PDB entry 6EJ9 | X-ray diffraction, 2.02 A resolution | chains A and B

== Chain A ==
Protein: Xylosyltransferase 1
Source organism: Homo sapiens
Notes: EC 2.4.2.26
UniProt: Q86Y38 (XYLT1_HUMAN); residue numbers follow UniProt; this construct covers 232-959
Chain sequence (751 residues; row label = number of the first residue in the row):
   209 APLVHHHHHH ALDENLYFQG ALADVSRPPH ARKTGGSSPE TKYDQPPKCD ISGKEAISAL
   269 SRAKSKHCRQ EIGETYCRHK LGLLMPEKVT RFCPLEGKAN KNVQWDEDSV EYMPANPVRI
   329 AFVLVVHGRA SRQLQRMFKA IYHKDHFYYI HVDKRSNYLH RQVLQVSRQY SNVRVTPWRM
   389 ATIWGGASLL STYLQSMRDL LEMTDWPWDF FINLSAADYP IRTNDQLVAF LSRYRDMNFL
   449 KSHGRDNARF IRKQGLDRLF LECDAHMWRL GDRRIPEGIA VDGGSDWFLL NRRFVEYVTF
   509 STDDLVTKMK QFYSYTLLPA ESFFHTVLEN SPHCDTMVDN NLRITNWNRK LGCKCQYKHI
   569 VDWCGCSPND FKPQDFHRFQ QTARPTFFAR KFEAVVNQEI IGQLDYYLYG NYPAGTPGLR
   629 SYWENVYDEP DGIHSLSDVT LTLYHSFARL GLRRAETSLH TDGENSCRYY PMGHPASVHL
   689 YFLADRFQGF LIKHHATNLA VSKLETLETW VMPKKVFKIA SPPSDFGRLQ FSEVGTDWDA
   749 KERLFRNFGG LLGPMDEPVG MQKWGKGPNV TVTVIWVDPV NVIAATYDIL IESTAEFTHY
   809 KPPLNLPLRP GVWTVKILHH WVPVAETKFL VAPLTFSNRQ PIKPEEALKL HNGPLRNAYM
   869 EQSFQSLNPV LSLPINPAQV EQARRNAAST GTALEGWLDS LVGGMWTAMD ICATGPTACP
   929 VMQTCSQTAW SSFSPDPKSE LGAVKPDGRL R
Not modelled in the structure: 209-251, 312, 728-733
Disulfides: Cys257-Cys285, Cys301-Cys542, Cys561-Cys574, Cys563-Cys572, Cys675-Cys927, Cys920-Cys933
Differences from the reference sequence: expression tag (209-231)
Metal / ion sites: Na+: Ser375, Tyr378, Val381
Curated features (UniProtKB/Swiss-Prot):
  - binding site (UDP-alpha-D-xylose): Val333, Asp361, Thr390 to Trp392, Asp494, Trp495, Ser575, Arg598, Lys599
  - glycosylation (N-linked (GlcNAc...) asparagine): Asn421, Asn777
Reported in the primary citation:
  - specificity-determining residues: Trp392 (proposed by the authors, not directly observed)
  - catalytic residues: Glu529
  - mutagenesis - E529A: abolished catalytic activity
  - mutagenesis - E529Q: abolished expression
  - mutagenesis - R598A/K599A: decreased catalytic activity
  - mutagenesis - K749A, E750K, R754E: unchanged catalytic activity
  - disease-associated variants - R481W, R598C: decreased localization (citing earlier work)

== Chain B ==
Protein: Protein AMBP
UniProt: P02760 (AMBP_HUMAN); residues 210-220 here = UniProt positions 210-220
Chain sequence (11 residues; each row starts with the number of its first residue):
   210 QEPEGSGGGQ G
Differences from the reference sequence: engineered mutation Pro212 (Glu in P02760), Gly220 (Leu in P02760)
Curated features (UniProtKB/Swiss-Prot):
  - glycosylation: Ser215 (O-linked (Xyl...) (chondroitin sulfate) serine)

== How chain A and chain B interact ==
Pairs across the interface (32; chain A residue first):
  Trp392(A) - Ser215(B)
  His451(A) - Pro212(B)
  His451(A) - Glu213(B)  hydrogen bond (backbone-backbone)
  Lys461(A) - Gly216(B)
  Lys461(A) - Gly217(B)
  Lys461(A) - Gly218(B)  hydrogen bond (backbone-backbone)
  Gln462(A) - Gly214(B)
  Gln462(A) - Ser215(B)  hydrogen bond (side chain-backbone)
  Gln462(A) - Gly216(B)  hydrogen bond (side chain-backbone)
  Arg466(A) - Gln219(B)
  Arg477(A) - Gln219(B)
  Gly492(A) - Glu213(B)
  Gly492(A) - Gly214(B)
  Ser493(A) - Glu213(B)
  Leu526(A) - Gly216(B)
  Glu529(A) - Gly214(B)
  Glu529(A) - Ser215(B)  hydrogen bond
  Thr553(A) - Glu213(B)
  Trp555(A) - Glu211(B)
  Trp555(A) - Pro212(B)
  Trp555(A) - Glu213(B)  hydrogen bond
  Trp555(A) - Ser215(B)
  Arg557(A) - Pro212(B)  hydrogen bond (side chain-backbone)
  Arg557(A) - Gly214(B)  hydrogen bond (side chain-backbone)
  Trp571(A) - Gly218(B)  hydrogen bond (side chain-backbone)
  Trp571(A) - Gln219(B)
  Cys572(A) - Gly216(B)
  Cys572(A) - Gly217(B)  hydrogen bond (backbone-backbone)
  Cys572(A) - Gly218(B)  hydrogen bond (backbone-backbone)
  Cys572(A) - Gly220(B)
  Gly573(A) - Ser215(B)
  Cys574(A) - Ser215(B)  hydrogen bond (backbone-backbone)
Other interface residues (no listed pair), chain A (21 interface residues in all): Lys449, Ser450, Gly452, Phe458

== Summary ==
Chain A and chain B form an interface of 21 and 10 residues respectively; the contacts include 12 hydrogen
bonds. Among the polar pairs are Gln462(A)-Ser215(B), Gln462(A)-Gly216(B) and Glu529(A)-Ser215(B). From the
paper: the catalytic residue Glu529(A); R481W and R598C of chain A reduce localization; 8 substitutions were
tested in all.
Chain A is Xylosyltransferase 1 (Homo sapiens) and chain B is Protein AMBP; the structure, Human
Xylosyltransferase 1 in complex with peptide QEPEGSGGGQGG, was determined by X-ray diffraction together with
6EJ7, 6EJ8, 6EJA, 6EJB, 6EJC, 6EJD and 6EJE from the same study.
